PDB entry 6W1S | electron microscopy, 4.02 A resolution (low resolution: residue-level contacts below are approximate; hydrogen-bond / salt-bridge calls are withheld) | chains I and X of the 25 polymer chains in the assembly

# Chain I
Protein: Mediator of RNA polymerase II transcription subunit 14
From: Mus musculus
UniProtKB: A2ABV5 (MED14_MOUSE); the author numbering skips numbers that UniProt does not, so the offset changes along the chain: 1-1450 = UniProt 1-1450; 1991-1999 = UniProt 1451-1459
Amino-acid sequence (1548 residues; numbered 1 to 2097; 549 numbers in that range are skipped by the numbering (no residue carries them; nothing is unmodelled there); the number before each row is that of its first residue; X marks 89 residues of unknown identity (built as UNK)):
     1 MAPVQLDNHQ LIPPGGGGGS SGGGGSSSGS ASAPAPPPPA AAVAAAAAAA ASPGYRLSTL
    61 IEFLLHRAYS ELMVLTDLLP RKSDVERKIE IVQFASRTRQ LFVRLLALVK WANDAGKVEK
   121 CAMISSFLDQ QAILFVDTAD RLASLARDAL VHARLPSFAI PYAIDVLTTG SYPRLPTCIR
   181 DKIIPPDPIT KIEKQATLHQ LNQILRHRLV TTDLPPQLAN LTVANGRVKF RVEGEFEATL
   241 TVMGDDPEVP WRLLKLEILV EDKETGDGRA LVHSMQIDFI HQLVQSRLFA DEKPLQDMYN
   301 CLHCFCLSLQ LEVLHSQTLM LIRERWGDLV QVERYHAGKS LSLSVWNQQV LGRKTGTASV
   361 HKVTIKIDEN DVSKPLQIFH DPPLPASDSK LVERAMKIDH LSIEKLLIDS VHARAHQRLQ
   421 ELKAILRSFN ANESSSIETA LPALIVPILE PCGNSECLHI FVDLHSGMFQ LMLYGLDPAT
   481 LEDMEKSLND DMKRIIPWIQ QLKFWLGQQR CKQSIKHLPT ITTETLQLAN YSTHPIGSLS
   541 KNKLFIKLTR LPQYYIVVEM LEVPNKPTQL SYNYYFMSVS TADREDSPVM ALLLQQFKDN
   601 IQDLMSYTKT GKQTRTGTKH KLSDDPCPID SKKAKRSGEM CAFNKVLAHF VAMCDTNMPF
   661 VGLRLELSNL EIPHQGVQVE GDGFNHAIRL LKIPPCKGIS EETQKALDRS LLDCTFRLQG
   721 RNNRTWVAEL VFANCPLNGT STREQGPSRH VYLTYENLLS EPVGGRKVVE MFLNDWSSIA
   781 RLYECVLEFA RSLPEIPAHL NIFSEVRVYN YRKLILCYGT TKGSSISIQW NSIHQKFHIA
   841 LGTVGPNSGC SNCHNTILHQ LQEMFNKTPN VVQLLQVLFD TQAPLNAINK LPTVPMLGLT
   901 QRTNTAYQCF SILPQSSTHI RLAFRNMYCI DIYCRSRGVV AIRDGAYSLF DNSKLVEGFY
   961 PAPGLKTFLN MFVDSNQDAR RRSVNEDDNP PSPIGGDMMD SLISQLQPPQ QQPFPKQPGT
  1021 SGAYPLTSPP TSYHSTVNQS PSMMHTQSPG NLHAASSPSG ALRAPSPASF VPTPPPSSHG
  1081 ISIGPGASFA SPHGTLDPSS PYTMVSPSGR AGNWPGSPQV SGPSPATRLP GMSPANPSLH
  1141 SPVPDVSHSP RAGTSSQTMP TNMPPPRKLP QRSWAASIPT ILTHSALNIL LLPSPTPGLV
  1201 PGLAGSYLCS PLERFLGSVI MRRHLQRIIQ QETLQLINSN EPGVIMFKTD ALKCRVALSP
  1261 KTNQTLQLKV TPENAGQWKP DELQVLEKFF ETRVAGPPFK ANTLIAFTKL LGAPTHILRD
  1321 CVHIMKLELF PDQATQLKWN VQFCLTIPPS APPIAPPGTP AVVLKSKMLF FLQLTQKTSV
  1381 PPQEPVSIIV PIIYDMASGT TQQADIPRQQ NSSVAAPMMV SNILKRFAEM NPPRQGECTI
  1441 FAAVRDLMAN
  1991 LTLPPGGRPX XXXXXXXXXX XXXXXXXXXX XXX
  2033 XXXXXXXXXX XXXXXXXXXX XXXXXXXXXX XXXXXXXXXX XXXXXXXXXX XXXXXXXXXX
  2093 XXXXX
Unresolved in the structure: 1-149, 168-171, 244-247, 261-268, 349-358, 385-393, 432-435, 452-455, 581-586, 612-640, 761-766, 800-801, 976-1171, 1182-1183, 1274-1280, 1333-1335, 1379-1385, 1398-1400, 1405-1410, 1431-1433, 1991-1999
UniProt features mapped onto this chain:
  - motif: Leu75 to Leu79 (LXXLL motif 1), Leu1187 to Leu1191 (LXXLL motif 2)
  - modified residue (Phosphoserine): Ser623, Ser992, Ser1117, Ser1124, Ser1133, Ser1141, Ser1149
Covalent attachments: covalent link Leu150-UNK_2097

# Chain X
Protein: Mediator of RNA polymerase II transcription subunit 29
From: Mus musculus
UniProtKB: Q9DB91 (MED29_MOUSE); numbering as in UniProt (aligned over 52-185)
Amino-acid sequence (134 residues; each row starts with the number of its first residue):
    52 DFDPVQRYKM LIPQLKESLQ TLMKVAAQNL IQNTNIDNGQ KSSDAPLQRF DKCLEEFYAL
   112 CDQLELCLRL AHECLSQSCD SAKHSPTLVP TATKPDAVQP DSLPYPQYLA VIKAQITCAK
   172 DIHTALLDCA NKVT
Unresolved in the structure: 142-152

# Interface between chain I and chain X
Pairs across the interface (23):
  Met896(I) with Glu124(X); Cys125(X); Gln128(X)
  Gln908(I) with Leu121(X)
  Ser911(I) with Leu117(X)
  Ile912(I) with Arg120(X)
  Leu913(I) with Asp113(X); Leu117(X)
  Gln915(I) with Tyr109(X); Asp113(X)
  Arg921(I) with Asp113(X)
  Ala923(I) with Leu117(X)
  Ser948(I) with Glu106(X)
  Leu955(I) with Glu107(X)
  Val956(I) with Glu107(X); Ala110(X)
  Glu957(I) with Glu107(X); Gln114(X)
  Gly958(I) with Gln114(X)
  Phe959(I) with Leu117(X)
  Pro1349(I) with Tyr156(X)
  Ser1350(I) with Tyr156(X)
  Pro1353(I) with Pro141(X)
Also at the interface, not in a pair above, chain I (22 interface residues in all): Val894, Ala906, Tyr907, Pro914, Leu949
Also at the interface, not in a pair above, chain X (15 interface residues in all): Leu111

# Overview
22 residues of chain I face 15 of chain X across their interface.
Chain I is Mediator of RNA polymerase II transcription subunit 14 and chain X is Mediator of RNA polymerase II
transcription subunit 29, both from Mus musculus; the structure, Atomic model of the mammalian Mediator
complex, was determined by electron microscopy.
